4K7D - chain A; structure by X-ray diffraction, 2.80 A resolution.

# Chain A
Protein: E3 ubiquitin-protein ligase parkin
Organism: Rattus norvegicus
Notes: EC 6.3.2.-; fragment: C-terminal RING domains (141-465)
UniProtKB: Q9JK66 (PRKN2_RAT); residues 141-465 here = UniProt positions 141-465
Chain sequence (330 residues; each row starts with the number of its first residue):
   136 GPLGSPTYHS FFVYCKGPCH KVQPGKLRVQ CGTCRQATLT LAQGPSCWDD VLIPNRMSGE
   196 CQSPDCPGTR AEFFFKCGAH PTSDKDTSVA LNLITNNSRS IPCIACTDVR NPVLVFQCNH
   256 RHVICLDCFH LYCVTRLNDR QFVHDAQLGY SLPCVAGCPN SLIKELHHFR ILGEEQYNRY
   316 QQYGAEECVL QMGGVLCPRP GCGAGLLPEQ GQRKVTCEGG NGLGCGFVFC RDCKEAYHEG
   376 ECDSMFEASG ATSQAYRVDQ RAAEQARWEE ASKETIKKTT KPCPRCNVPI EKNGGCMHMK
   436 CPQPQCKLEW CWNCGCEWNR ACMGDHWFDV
Unresolved in the structure: 136-139, 379-391, 406-412
Sequence notes: expression tag (136-140); conflict Arg348 (Lys in Q9JK66)
Curated features (UniProtKB/Swiss-Prot):
  - zinc finger: Pro141 to Ala225 (RING-type 0), Cys238 to Cys293 (RING-type 1), Asn313 to Cys377 (IBR-type), Cys418 to Cys449 (RING-type 2)
  - region: Thr204 to Cys238 (SYT11 binding 1), His257 to Cys293 (SYT11 binding 2), Asp378 to Thr410 (REP)
  - active site: Cys431
  - binding site (Zn(2+)): Cys238, Cys241, Cys253, His257, Cys260, Cys263, Cys289, Cys293, Cys332, Cys337, Cys352, Cys360, Cys365, Cys368, His373, Cys377, Cys418, Cys421, Cys436, Cys441 and 4 more in UniProt
  - modified residue (Phosphothreonine): Thr175, Thr217
  - cross-link (Glycyl lysine isopeptide (Lys-Gly)): Lys349 (interchain with G-Cter in ISG15), Lys369 (interchain with G-Cter in ISG15)
  - mutagenesis: Trp403 (W403A: Increased autoubiquitination)
Metal / ion sites: Zn2+ site 1: Cys150, Cys154, Cys212, His215; Zn2+ site 2: Cys166, Cys169, Cys196, Cys201; Zn2+ site 3: Cys238, Cys241, Cys260, Cys263; Zn2+ site 4: Cys253, His257, Cys289, Cys293; Zn2+ site 5: Cys332, Cys337, Cys352, Cys360; Zn2+ site 6: Cys365, Cys368, His373, Cys377; Zn2+ site 7: Cys418, Cys421, Cys436, Cys441; Zn2+ site 8: Cys446, Cys449, Cys457, His461
Ligand contacts: malonate ion (MLI): Val186, Leu187, Ile188, Pro189, Asn190, Ala206, Glu207, Phe208

# Overview
Bound to chain A: malonate ion. Cys150, Cys154, Cys212 and His215 form the Zn2+ site 1. The Zn2+ site 2 is
built by Cys166, Cys169, Cys196 and Cys201. Curated annotation (UniProt) lists active-site residue Cys431, 24
Zn2+-binding residues and one mutagenesis site.
Chain A is E3 ubiquitin-protein ligase parkin (Rattus norvegicus); the structure, Crystal Structure of Parkin
C-terminal RING domains, was determined by X-ray diffraction, deposited together with 4K95.
